PDB entry 9CC7 | electron microscopy, 3.14 A resolution | chains D and B of the 10 polymer chains in the assembly

# Chain D
Molecule: PhiTE adaptor protein
Organism: Pectobacterium phage phiTE
UniProt: K9L3Y0 (K9L3Y0_9CAUD); residues 1-175 here = UniProt positions 1-175
Amino-acid sequence (175 residues; row label = number of the first residue in the row):
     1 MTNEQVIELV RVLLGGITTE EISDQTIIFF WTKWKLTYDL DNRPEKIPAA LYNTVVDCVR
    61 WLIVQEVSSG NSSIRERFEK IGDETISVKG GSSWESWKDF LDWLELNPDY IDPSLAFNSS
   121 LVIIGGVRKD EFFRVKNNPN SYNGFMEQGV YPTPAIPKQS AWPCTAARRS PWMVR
Unresolved in the structure: 90-92, 164-175

# Chain B
Molecule: Portal protein
Organism: Pectobacterium phage phiTE
UniProt: K9L587 (K9L587_9CAUD); numbering as in UniProt (aligned over 1-507)
Amino-acid sequence (507 residues; numbered 1 to 507; the number before each row is that of its first residue):
     1 MSRKRNRNRS VQVAKATSEQ LNVSRMRMSE QGTFALAKVQ VDSERMKAEE IRWPHLIGTA
    61 ESMKQDATVA TGLDMLYTFV EKAFKDFKVI PGESEESKKA AKFIEYCLKN MEGQTLRQFA
   121 RDAATFNEYG LSVVEKVYTQ IAVGEYVGKY KVKNLAFRPQ ASLSRTNPIV YNSDGSAIVG
   181 IKQSLSAFQN YTASEIGVGG VSTRMSDVII PISRVMLMNT GGSSSQALGV SPLVGCYRAW
   241 REKILIENLE VVGATKDMGG VIELKIPSQI LNKAAMDPSS PEADMVRGLM SDAANAHSGE
   301 QSFFMLPSDT KDNAPQYSMT LKGIDGMGKQ YSTAQLISDR KKSILDRLGA GFINVGNDKG
   361 GSYNLSESKQ TIHTQFVQRV NEIILEALNE NLLPQLLALN DIRLPETEMP YVKAGEIVDV
   421 DMEGFSKAIQ RIGAVGYLPK TPKVINRVLE VLGIDEKIEE DISQEELMKL LGEDTSRAGD
   481 GMTKGSSGNG TGKISASRDN SAANLDN
Unresolved in the structure: 1-26, 192-207, 356-369, 449-507

# How chain D and chain B interact
Contacting residue pairs (28; chain D residue first):
  Tyr-38(D) / Asp-277(B)
  Lys-46(D) / Ser-279(B)
  Ala-49(D) / Asp-277(B)
  Pro-108(D) / Met-276(B)  hydrophobic
  Leu-115(D) / Met-276(B)
  Ala-116(D) / Ala-275(B)
  Phe-117(D) / Asn-272(B)
  Phe-117(D) / Met-276(B)  hydrophobic
  Asn-118(D) / Asn-272(B)  hydrogen bond (backbone-side chain)
  Ser-119(D) / Ala-275(B)
  Ser-120(D) / Leu-271(B)
  Leu-121(D) / Leu-271(B)
  Leu-121(D) / Asn-272(B)
  Ile-123(D) / Met-290(B)  hydrophobic
  Glu-131(D) / Met-290(B)
  Arg-134(D) / Arg-287(B)
  Arg-134(D) / Ser-291(B)
  Val-135(D) / Ser-291(B)
  Val-135(D) / Asn-295(B)
  Ser-141(D) / Asn-295(B)  hydrogen bond
  Tyr-142(D) / Asn-295(B)
  Tyr-142(D) / His-297(B)
  Asn-143(D) / His-297(B)  hydrogen bond (backbone-side chain)
  Gly-144(D) / His-297(B)
  Glu-147(D) / His-297(B)  salt bridge
  Glu-147(D) / Ser-298(B)
  Glu-147(D) / Gly-299(B)
  Glu-147(D) / Glu-300(B)
Also at the interface, not in a pair above, chain D (23 interface residues in all): Arg-43, Gln-148, Gly-149
Also at the interface, not in a pair above, chain B (16 interface residues in all): Ser-268, Ala-294

# Overview
Chain D and chain B form an interface of 23 and 16 residues respectively, with 3 hydrogen bonds and 1 salt
bridge. Polar pairs include Glu-147(D)/His-297(B), Asn-118(D)/Asn-272(B) and Ser-141(D)/Asn-295(B).
Chain D is PhiTE adaptor protein and chain B is Portal protein, both from Pectobacterium phage phiTE; the
structure, Bacteriophage PhiTE extended connector complex, was determined by electron microscopy (same
publication as 9CB9, 9CBA, 9CUL, 9CUY and 9MJN).
